9DQ0 - chains A and B; structure by X-ray diffraction, 2.00 A resolution.

Chain A (and B):
Name: BsmA domain containing protein
From: Streptomyces sp. CFMR 7
Notes: chain B of this document is another copy of the same molecule, construct and numbering; everything in this record applies to it too
UniProtKB: A0A0M5J3M0 (A0A0M5J3M0_9ACTN); residue numbers follow UniProt; this construct covers 1-230
Chain sequence (236 residues; numbered 1 to 236; the number before each row is that of its first residue):
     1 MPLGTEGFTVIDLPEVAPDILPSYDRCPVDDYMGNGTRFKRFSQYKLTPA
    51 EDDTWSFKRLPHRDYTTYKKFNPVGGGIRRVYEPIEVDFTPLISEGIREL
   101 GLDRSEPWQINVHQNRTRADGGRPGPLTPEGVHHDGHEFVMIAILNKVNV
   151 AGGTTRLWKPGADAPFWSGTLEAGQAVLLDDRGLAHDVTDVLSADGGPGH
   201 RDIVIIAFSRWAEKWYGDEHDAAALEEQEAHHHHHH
Unresolved in the structure: 1, 228-236 (chain B: 1, 227-236)
Sequence notes: expression tag (231-236)
Ion coordination: Mg2+ site 1: Tyr65 (together with acetic acid); Mg2+ site 2: Thr67, Asp135 (together with acetic acid)

How chain A and chain B interact:
Pairs across the interface (19):
  Asp31(A) - Asn35(B)
  Asp31(A) - Arg123(B)  hydrogen bond (backbone-side chain)
  Tyr32(A) - Asn35(B)  hydrogen bond (backbone-side chain)
  Tyr32(A) - Arg123(B)
  Met33(A) - Asn35(B)  hydrogen bond (backbone-side chain)
  Gly34(A) - Asn35(B)  hydrogen bond (backbone-side chain)
  Asn35(A) - Asp31(B)
  Asn35(A) - Tyr32(B)  hydrogen bond (side chain-backbone)
  Asn35(A) - Met33(B)  hydrogen bond (side chain-backbone)
  Asn35(A) - Gly34(B)  hydrogen bond (side chain-backbone)
  Asn35(A) - Asn35(B)  hydrogen bond (backbone-side chain)
  Lys69(A) - Asp190(B)  salt bridge
  Val74(A) - Pro129(B)
  Ile78(A) - Pro124(B)
  Arg123(A) - Asp31(B)  hydrogen bond (side chain-backbone)
  Arg123(A) - Tyr32(B)
  Pro124(A) - Ile78(B)
  Pro129(A) - Val74(B)
  Asp190(A) - Lys69(B)  salt bridge

In short:
The chain A/chain B interface involves 12 residues from each chain, with 9 hydrogen bonds and 2 salt bridges.
Polar pairs include Lys69(A)-Asp190(B), Asp31(A)-Arg123(B) and Tyr32(A)-Asn35(B). Thr67(A) and Asp135(A) form
the Mg2+ site 2.
Both chains are BsmA domain containing protein (Streptomyces sp. CFMR 7). Entry 9DQ0 (Crystal structure of apo
HrmJ from Streptomyces sp. CFMR 7) was determined by X-ray diffraction together with 9DQ1, 9DQ2, 9DQP, 9DQQ
and 9DQR from the same study.
